Entry 8WKS (electron microscopy, 3.58 A resolution); this record covers chains F and G of the 8 polymer chains in the assembly.

# Chain F
Molecule: SIR2-like domain-containing protein
Organism: Bacillus subtilis subsp. natto (strain BEST195)
UniProtKB: D4G637 (D4G637_BACNB); residue numbers follow UniProt; this construct covers 2-1005
Chain sequence (1004 residues; each row starts with the number of its first residue):
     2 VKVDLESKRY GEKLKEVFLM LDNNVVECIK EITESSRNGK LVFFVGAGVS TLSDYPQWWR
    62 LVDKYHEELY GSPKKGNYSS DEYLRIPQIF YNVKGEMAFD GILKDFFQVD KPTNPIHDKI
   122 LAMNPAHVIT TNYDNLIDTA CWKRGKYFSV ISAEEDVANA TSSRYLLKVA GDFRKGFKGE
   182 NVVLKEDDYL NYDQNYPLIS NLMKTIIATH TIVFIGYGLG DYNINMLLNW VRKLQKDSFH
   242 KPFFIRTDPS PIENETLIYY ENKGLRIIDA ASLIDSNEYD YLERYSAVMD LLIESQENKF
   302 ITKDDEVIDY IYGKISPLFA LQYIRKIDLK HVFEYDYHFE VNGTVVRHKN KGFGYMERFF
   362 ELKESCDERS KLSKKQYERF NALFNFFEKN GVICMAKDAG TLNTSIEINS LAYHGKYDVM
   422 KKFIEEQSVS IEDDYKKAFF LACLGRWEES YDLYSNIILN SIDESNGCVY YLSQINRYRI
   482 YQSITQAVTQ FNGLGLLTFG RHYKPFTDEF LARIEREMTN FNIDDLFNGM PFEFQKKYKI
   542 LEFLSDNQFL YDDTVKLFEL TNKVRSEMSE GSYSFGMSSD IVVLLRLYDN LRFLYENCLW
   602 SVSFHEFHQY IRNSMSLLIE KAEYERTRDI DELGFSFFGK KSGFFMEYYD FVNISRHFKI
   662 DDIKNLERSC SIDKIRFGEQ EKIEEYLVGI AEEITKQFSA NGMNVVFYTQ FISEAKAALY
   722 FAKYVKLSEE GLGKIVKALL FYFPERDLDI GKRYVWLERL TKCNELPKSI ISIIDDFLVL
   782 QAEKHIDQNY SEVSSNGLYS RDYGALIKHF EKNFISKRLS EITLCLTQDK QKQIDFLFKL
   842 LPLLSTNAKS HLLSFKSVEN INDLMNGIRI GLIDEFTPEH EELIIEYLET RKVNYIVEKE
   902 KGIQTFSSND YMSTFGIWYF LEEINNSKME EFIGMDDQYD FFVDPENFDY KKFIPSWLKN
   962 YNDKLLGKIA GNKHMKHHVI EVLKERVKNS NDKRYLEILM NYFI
Disordered / not traced: 2-21
Construct notes: conflict Ala171 (His in D4G637)
From the paper describing this entry:
  - catalytic residues: Asn133 (by similarity / conservation)
  - mutagenesis - I259S/Y260G: decreased catalytic activity

# Chain G
Molecule: TUBE
Organism: Siphoviridae sp. ct0106
UniProtKB: A0A162TY69 (A0A162TY69_BACIU); residues 1-264 here = UniProt positions 1-264
Chain sequence (264 residues; each row starts with the number of its first residue):
     1 MKTVIQDTAD VYFKRKSDGK LVFTAEAQTA SFSQAISEEK LRGGIGNKPL YILKSEKEIN
    61 LTVKNAFFDL EWLAMTQGET IQEETKVKVF DREHGLIVDD TNKVTLKGKP VSDVTFYNKK
   121 GLTYKIAVST DGTYTIPTAF AAAKDKLTAV YQIEKVGRRL AIKASKFSER YEVEYRTIAY
   181 NPDTEEVYSD IYIQFPNVSP SGEFEMSLEN GNALAPEIKF EALADTDTDE MAVVIEASRD
   241 ENTAAPVEDT TGSTQSSDLG GTTE
Disordered / not traced: 1-8, 77-171, 235-264
From the paper describing this entry:
  - mutagenesis - F204A/M206A: abolished binding to SIR2-like domain-containing protein (chain F)

# How chain F and chain G interact
Pairs across the interface (24; chain F residue first):
  Val347(F) - Leu214(G)  hydrophobic
  His349(F) - Asn212(G)  hydrogen bond
  His349(F) - Leu214(G)
  Glu568(F) - Thr29(G)
  Glu571(F) - Ser31(G)  hydrogen bond (backbone-side chain)
  Glu571(F) - Ser33(G)
  Gly572(F) - Ala30(G)
  Gly572(F) - Ser33(G)
  Ser573(F) - Ala30(G)
  Ser573(F) - Ser31(G)
  Tyr574(F) - Thr29(G)
  Tyr574(F) - Ala30(G)  hydrogen bond (backbone-backbone)
  Tyr574(F) - Phe32(G)
  Ser575(F) - Gln28(G)
  Ser575(F) - Thr29(G)
  Phe576(F) - Ala27(G)
  Phe576(F) - Gln28(G)  hydrogen bond (backbone-backbone)
  Phe576(F) - Ala30(G)  hydrophobic
  Phe576(F) - Lys64(G)  hydrogen bond (backbone-side chain)
  Gly577(F) - Lys64(G)
  Met578(F) - Gln28(G)
  Met578(F) - Lys64(G)
  Leu634(F) - Met231(G)  hydrophobic
  Leu634(F) - Val233(G)  hydrophobic
Also at the interface, not in a pair above, chain F (17 interface residues in all): His339, Lys350, Lys564, Asp632, Phe638
Also at the interface, not in a pair above, chain G (15 interface residues in all): Ala9, Ile191, Asn210
From the paper, about this interface:
  - interface residues, chain G: Ala30(G)
  - hot spots on chain G (mutagenesis) - F204A/M206A: abolished binding to SIR2-like domain-containing protein (chain F)

# In short
The interface between chain F and chain G involves 17 residues on one side and 15 on the other; the contacts
include 5 hydrogen bonds. Polar pairs include His349(F)-Asn212(G), Glu571(F)-Ser31(G) and Phe576(F)-Lys64(G).
The paper reports the catalytic residue Asn133(F); I259S/Y260G of chain F reduce catalytic activity.
Chain F is SIR2-like domain-containing protein (Bacillus subtilis subsp. natto (strain BEST195)) and chain G
is TUBE (Siphoviridae sp. ct0106); the structure, Cryo-EM structure of DSR2-TUBE complex, was determined by
electron microscopy (same publication as 8WKT and 8WKX).
